Entry 1L9J (X-ray diffraction, 3.25 A resolution); this record covers chains L and M of the 4 polymer chains in the assembly.

== Chain L ==
Protein: Reaction center protein L chain
Organism: Rhodobacter sphaeroides
UniProt: P02954 (RCEL_RHOSH); numbering as in UniProt (aligned over 1-281)
Chain sequence (281 residues; numbered 1 to 281; the number before each row is that of its first residue):
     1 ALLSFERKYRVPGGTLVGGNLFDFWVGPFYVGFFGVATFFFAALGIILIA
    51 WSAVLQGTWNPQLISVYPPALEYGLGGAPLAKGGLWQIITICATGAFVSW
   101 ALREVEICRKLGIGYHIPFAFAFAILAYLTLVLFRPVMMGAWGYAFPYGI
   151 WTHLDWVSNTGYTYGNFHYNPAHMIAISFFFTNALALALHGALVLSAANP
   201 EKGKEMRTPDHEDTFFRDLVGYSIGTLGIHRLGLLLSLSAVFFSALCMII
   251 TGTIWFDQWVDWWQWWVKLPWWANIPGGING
Ion coordination: bacteriochlorophyll a Mg site 1 near His153 (its only coordinating residue here); bacteriochlorophyll a Mg site 2 near His173 (its only coordinating residue here); Fe2+: His190, His230 (shared with His219(M), Glu234(M), His266(M) of chain M)
Residues lining bound ligands:
  - bacteriochlorophyll a (BCL), molecule 1: Ile46, Ile49, Phe97, Tyr128, Leu131, Phe146, Ile150, Trp151, His153, Leu154, Val157
  - bacteriochlorophyll a (BCL), molecule 2: Phe97, Phe121, Ala124, Ile125, Ala127, Tyr128, Leu131, Trp156, Val157, Ser158, Thr160, Gly161, Tyr162, Asn166, Phe167, His168, His173, Ala176, Ile177, Phe180, Phe181, Ser244, Ala245, Cys247, Met248
  - bacteriochlorophyll a (BCL), molecule 3: Val157, Tyr162, His168, Phe181
  - bacteriochlorophyll a (BCL), molecule 4: His168, His173, Met174, Ile177, Ser178, Phe181, Thr182, Leu185
  - bacteriopheophytin a (BPH), molecule 1: Thr38, Phe41, Ala42, Ile46, Ile49, Ile89, Cys92, Ala93, Ala96, Phe97, Trp100, Glu104, Ile117, Ala120, Phe121, Phe123, Ala124, Tyr128, Phe146, Pro147, Tyr148, Gly149, Ile150, His153, Phe180, Ser237, Leu238, Val241
  - bacteriopheophytin a (BPH), molecule 2: Phe181, Ala184, Leu185, Ala188, Leu189, Leu219, Val220

== Chain M ==
Protein: Reaction center protein M chain
Organism: Rhodobacter sphaeroides
UniProt: P02953 (RCEM_RHOSH); numbering as in UniProt (aligned over 1-307)
Chain sequence (307 residues; numbered 1 to 307; the number before each row is that of its first residue):
     1 AEYQNIFSQVQVRGPADLGMTEDVNLANRSGVGPFSTLLGWFGNAQLGPI
    51 YLGSLGVLSLFSGLMWFFTIGIWFWYQAGWNPAVFLRDLFFFSLEPPAPE
   101 YGLSFAAPLKEGGLWLIASFFMFVAVWSWWGRTYLRAQALGMGKHTAWAF
   151 LSAIWLWMVLGFIRPILMGSWSEAVPYGIFSHLDWTNNFSLVHGNLFYNP
   201 FHGLSIAFLYGSALLFAMHGATILAVSRFGGERELEQIADRGTAAERAAL
   251 FWRWTMGFNATMEGIHRWAIWMAVLVTLTGGIGILLSGTVVDNWYVWGQN
   301 HGMAPLN
Unresolved in the structure: 1-34, 302-307
Ion coordination: bacteriochlorophyll a Mg site 1 near His182 (its only coordinating residue here); bacteriochlorophyll a Mg site 2 near His202 (its only coordinating residue here); Fe2+: His219, Glu234, His266 (shared with His190(L), His230(L) of chain L)
Residues lining bound ligands:
  - bacteriochlorophyll a (BCL), molecule 1: Trp66, Met122, Phe150, Ala153, Ile154, Leu156, Trp157, Leu160, Thr186, Asn187, Phe189, Ser190, Asn195, Leu196, Phe197, His202, Ser205, Ile206, Leu209, Tyr210, Val276, Thr277, Gly280, Gly281, Ile284
  - bacteriochlorophyll a (BCL), molecule 2: Met122, Trp157, Leu160, Val175, Ile179, His182, Leu183, Trp185, Thr186
  - bacteriochlorophyll a (BCL), molecule 3: Thr186, Phe197, Tyr210
  - bacteriochlorophyll a (BCL), molecule 4: Phe197, Gly203, Ile206, Ala207, Tyr210, Gly211, Leu214
  - bacteriopheophytin a (BPH), molecule 1: Ser59, Leu60, Gly63, Leu64, Ala125, Val126, Trp129, Thr133, Thr146, Ala149, Phe150, Ala153, Ala273, Val274, Thr277
  - bacteriopheophytin a (BPH), molecule 2: Tyr210, Ala213, Leu214, Ala217, Met218, Trp252, Thr255, Met256
  - ubiquinone-10 (U10): Leu214, Leu215, Met218, His219, Thr222, Ile223, Ala248, Ala249, Trp252, Met256, Phe258, Asn259, Ala260, Thr261, Met262, Ile265, Trp268, Met272

== Chain L / chain M interface ==
Residue-residue contacts (161):
  Leu3(L) with Leu250(M), hydrophobic; Arg253(M)
  Phe5(L) with Glu246(M)
  Glu6(L) with Leu250(M); Arg253(M); Trp254(M), hydrogen bond
  Lys8(L) with Glu246(M), salt bridge
  Tyr9(L) with Thr243(M), hydrogen bond; Glu246(M), hydrogen bond; Arg247(M); Leu250(M), hydrophobic
  Arg10(L) with Trp254(M)
  Trp25(L) with Trp254(M)
  Pro28(L) with Arg253(M); Trp254(M); Gly257(M)
  Phe29(L) with Trp254(M); Thr255(M); Met256(M); Gly257(M)
  Tyr30(L) with Trp254(M), hydrogen bond (backbone-backbone)
  Trp100(L) with Thr255(M)
  Arg103(L) with Trp254(M), hydrogen bond (side chain-backbone); Thr255(M), hydrogen bond (side chain-backbone)
  Glu104(L) with Phe251(M); Thr255(M)
  Ile107(L) with Phe251(M), hydrophobic; Trp254(M), hydrophobic; Thr255(M)
  Cys108(L) with Phe251(M), hydrophobic
  Lys110(L) with Trp254(M)
  Leu111(L) with Arg247(M), hydrogen bond (backbone-side chain); Phe251(M), hydrophobic; Trp254(M), hydrophobic
  Gly112(L) with Arg228(M), hydrogen bond (backbone-side chain); Phe229(M)
  Ile113(L) with Ala225(M); Val226(M), hydrophobic; Arg228(M); Arg247(M); Phe251(M), hydrophobic
  Gly114(L) with Ala225(M), hydrogen bond (backbone-backbone); Arg228(M)
  His116(L) with Ala221(M); Leu224(M); Ala225(M)
  Ile117(L) with Ala221(M); Thr222(M); Phe251(M), hydrophobic; Trp252(M), hydrophobic
  Trp151(L) with Phe197(M); Tyr198(M), hydrophobic
  Leu154(L) with Phe197(M)
  Asp155(L) with Tyr198(M), hydrogen bond
  Val157(L) with Phe197(M), hydrophobic
  Ser158(L) with Phe197(M)
  Tyr162(L) with Asn187(M), hydrogen bond; Leu191(M)
  Asn166(L) with Leu183(M); Asn187(M)
  His168(L) with Leu183(M), hydrogen bond (side chain-backbone); Thr186(M); Asn187(M)
  Tyr169(L) with Phe180(M), hydrophobic; Asp184(M), hydrogen bond
  Met174(L) with Phe180(M), hydrophobic
  Phe180(L) with Ala213(M), hydrophobic
  Asn183(L) with Ser212(M), hydrogen bond (side chain-backbone); Ala213(M); Phe216(M)
  Ala184(L) with Ala273(M)
  Ala186(L) with Phe216(M)
  Leu187(L) with Ser212(M); Phe216(M); Ala269(M), hydrophobic
  Ala188(L) with Ala273(M), hydrophobic
  His190(L) with His219(M); Glu234(M), salt bridge; His266(M), hydrogen bond
  Ala192(L) with His145(M); Thr146(M)
  Leu193(L) with Met142(M), hydrophobic
  Val194(L) with Glu234(M); Leu235(M), hydrophobic; Ile238(M), hydrophobic; His266(M)
  Leu195(L) with His145(M); His266(M); Arg267(M); Ile270(M), hydrophobic
  Ser196(L) with Met142(M); Gly143(M), hydrogen bond (backbone-backbone); His145(M)
  Ala197(L) with Leu235(M), hydrophobic
  Ala198(L) with Leu235(M), hydrophobic
  Asn199(L) with Gly143(M); Glu263(M), hydrogen bond; Arg267(M)
  Pro200(L) with Gly141(M); Met142(M); Gly143(M)
  Glu201(L) with Gln138(M); Gly141(M); Met142(M); Lys144(M), salt bridge
  Lys204(L) with Gly141(M)
  Met206(L) with Ala239(M), hydrophobic
  Arg207(L) with Leu140(M), hydrogen bond (side chain-backbone); Gly141(M); Met142(M); Leu235(M)
  His211(L) with Leu140(M)
  Glu212(L) with Leu235(M)
  Thr214(L) with Arg136(M)
  Phe215(L) with Thr133(M); Arg136(M); Ala137(M), hydrophobic; Leu140(M), hydrophobic; Thr146(M)
  Arg217(L) with Pro49(M), hydrogen bond (side chain-backbone); Ile50(M)
  Asp218(L) with Ile50(M); Tyr51(M); Arg132(M), hydrogen bond (backbone-side chain); Arg136(M), salt bridge
  Leu219(L) with Trp129(M); Thr133(M)
  Thr226(L) with Glu232(M), hydrogen bond (side chain-backbone)
  Leu227(L) with Leu224(M), hydrophobic; Glu232(M)
  Ile229(L) with Phe216(M)
  His230(L) with His219(M), hydrogen bond; Gly220(M); Ile223(M); Glu234(M), salt bridge
  Gly233(L) with Phe216(M)
  Leu234(L) with Ala217(M); Ala221(M), hydrophobic; Leu224(M), hydrophobic
  Ser237(L) with Ala213(M), hydrogen bond (side chain-backbone); Ala217(M)
  Trp263(L) with Phe180(M), hydrophobic
  Trp266(L) with Leu86(M), hydrogen bond (side chain-backbone); Arg87(M)
  Val267(L) with Arg87(M)
  Trp272(L) with Ala83(M); Leu86(M), hydrophobic; Arg87(M), hydrogen bond (backbone-side chain)
  Ile275(L) with Ala83(M), hydrophobic; Val84(M), hydrophobic; Arg87(M), hydrogen bond (backbone-side chain)
  Gly277(L) with Arg87(M)
  Gly278(L) with Gln77(M); Val84(M); Asp88(M)
  Ile279(L) with Asp88(M), hydrogen bond (backbone-side chain); Phe92(M), hydrophobic
  Asn280(L) with Arg87(M); Asp88(M), hydrogen bond; Phe91(M)
  Gly281(L) with Arg87(M)
Other interface residues (no listed pair), chain L (84 interface residues in all): Ala1, Ala120, Phe181, Leu189, Gly191, Pro209, Arg231, Pro276
Other interface residues (no listed pair), chain M (80 interface residues in all): Ala78, Asn81, Phe90, Ala149, Asn195, Leu209, Leu214, Ser227, Arg233, Arg241, Asn259, Met272

== Overview ==
84 residues of chain L face 80 of chain M across their interface, with 28 hydrogen bonds and 5 salt bridges.
Polar pairs include Lys8(L)-Glu246(M), His190(L)-Glu234(M) and Glu201(L)-Lys144(M). Bacteriochlorophyll a and
bacteriopheophytin a are bound between chain L and chain M. Chain M binds ubiquinone-10.
Here chain L is Reaction center protein L chain and chain M is Reaction center protein M chain, both from
Rhodobacter sphaeroides. Entry 1L9J (X-Ray Structure of the Cytochrome-c(2)-Photosynthetic Reaction Center
Electron Transfer Complex from Rhodobacter sphaeroides in Type I ...) was determined by X-ray diffraction
together with 1L9B from the same study.
